9DDM - chains D and E of the 9 polymer chains in the assembly; structure by electron microscopy, 2.94 A resolution.

== Chain D (and E) ==
Name: Tol-Pal system protein TolQ
Source organism: Escherichia coli
Notes: chain E of this document is another copy of the same molecule, construct and numbering; everything in this record applies to it too
Reference sequence: P0ABV0 (TOLQ_ECO57); numbering as in UniProt (aligned over 1-230)
Amino-acid sequence (230 residues; numbered 1 to 230; the number before each row is that of its first residue):
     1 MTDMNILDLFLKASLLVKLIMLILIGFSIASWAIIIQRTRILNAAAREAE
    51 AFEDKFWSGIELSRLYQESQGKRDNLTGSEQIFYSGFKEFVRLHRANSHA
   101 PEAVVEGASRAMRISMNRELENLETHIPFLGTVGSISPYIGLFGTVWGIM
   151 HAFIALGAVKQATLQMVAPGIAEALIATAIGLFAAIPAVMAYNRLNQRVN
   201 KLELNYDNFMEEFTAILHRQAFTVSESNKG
Disordered / not traced: 1-7, 224-230 (chain E: 1-3, 226-230)

== Interface between chain D and chain E ==
Residue-residue contacts (23):
  Glu102(D) - Arg219(E)
  Ala103(D) - Arg219(E)
  Glu106(D) - Ala215(E)
  Glu106(D) - Arg219(E)  salt bridge
  Gly107(D) - Trp57(E)
  Arg110(D) - Trp57(E)
  Arg110(D) - Glu212(E)
  Arg113(D) - Asn208(E)  hydrogen bond
  Arg113(D) - Glu212(E)  salt bridge
  Arg118(D) - Glu50(E)  salt bridge
  Glu121(D) - Lys201(E)  salt bridge
  Ile136(D) - Ile186(E)  hydrophobic
  Ile136(D) - Met190(E)  hydrophobic
  Tyr139(D) - Ile186(E)  hydrophobic
  Leu142(D) - Leu182(E)  hydrophobic
  Val146(D) - Ala179(E)  hydrophobic
  Met150(D) - Ile6(E)  hydrophobic
  Phe153(D) - Ala168(E)
  Phe153(D) - Ile171(E)  hydrophobic
  Phe153(D) - Ala172(E)  hydrophobic
  Ile154(D) - Met4(E)
  Leu156(D) - Ala168(E)  hydrophobic
  Ala162(D) - Gln165(E)  hydrogen bond (backbone-side chain)
Also at the interface, not in a pair above, chain D (23 interface residues in all): Arg92, Ser135, Trp147, Ile149, Gly157, Gln161
Also at the interface, not in a pair above, chain E (20 interface residues in all): Glu53, Asp54, Leu175

== In short ==
The interface between chain D and chain E involves 23 residues on one side and 20 on the other; the contacts
include 2 hydrogen bonds and 4 salt bridges. Polar pairs include Glu106(D)-Arg219(E), Arg113(D)-Glu212(E) and
Arg118(D)-Glu50(E).
Chain D and chain E are both Tol-Pal system protein TolQ (Escherichia coli); the structure, E. coli TolAQR
conformation I, was determined by electron microscopy together with 9DDN, 9DDO, 9DDP and 9DDQ from the same
study.
